Entry 9G25 (electron microscopy, 2.89 A resolution); this record covers chains 4 and D of the 14 polymer chains in the assembly.

Chain 4:
Molecule: snR30
Organism: Saccharomyces cerevisiae
Sequence (609 nucleotides; row label = number of the first residue in the row):
     1 AACCAUAGUCUCGUGCUAGUUCGGUACUAUACAGGGAAGGGAAGUCACUC
    51 GCAUACGUGUGUGUGCAUUUCUUGCUAUUGCUGCUUAGCUUCUCUAAAAC
   101 ACUGGGCUAGCGUUUUUCAACGCUCGAGAGGCAGAGUCUCAAGGAGCCUC
   151 CAAUGGGCCUCACGUAUUCAUCUAGAUGGCGCUUCGGACAACGGCAUCAC
   201 AUAAGAGAUGCAGCUCCUGACUUCUCCUCUGAUCUUCGUGAUCAGAGUUU
   251 UGAGUCGUCAGACUACGAGCAGUUUCUCUUAGUCGUUGCAUCGGGUGCUG
   301 UUGCCUUAACGAUGUGUAUAUGGGGUUCGGGGGCUGUUGCCAUGAUAUAU
   351 AUGGAUGAGACAGAAGUGGCCCCGUUGACGAGUUUAACUUAGAUUAAGUA
   401 GGACGCAUGAUCUUGAGCUCUUUUCCUAUACUUUGUCCUAUGGCCAGCUU
   451 UCUCCUUAUUACGAAGAGAUUGCGGGAUGUGGGUGCAGAGUGGGAAAAUC
   501 UGAGUUCGGUCAUCUUUGUUGUUCGUCCUACCGCAGUAUAUUCCUAAACA
   551 CUAUGAAAUGACCCUAGUUGGUCCAUGAUCAUUUGGGUAAAACCAUACUG
   601 CAGACAUCU
Not modelled in the structure: 1-4, 14-116, 152-328, 383-386, 403-526

Chain D:
Name: H/ACA ribonucleoprotein complex subunit NHP2
Organism: Saccharomyces cerevisiae
UniProtKB: P32495 (NHP2_YEAST); residues 1-156 here = UniProt positions 1-156
Chain sequence (156 residues; numbered 1 to 156; the number before each row is that of its first residue):
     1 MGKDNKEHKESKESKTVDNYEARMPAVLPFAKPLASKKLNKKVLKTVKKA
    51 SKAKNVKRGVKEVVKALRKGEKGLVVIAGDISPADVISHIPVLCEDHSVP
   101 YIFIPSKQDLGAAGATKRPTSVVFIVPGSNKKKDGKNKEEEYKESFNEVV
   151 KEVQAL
Not modelled in the structure: 1-17
Curated features (UniProtKB/Swiss-Prot):
  - mutagenesis: Val56 (V56K: No effect), Gly59 (G59E: Significant growth impairment at 30 and 37 degrees Celsius. Impaired association with H/ACA snoRNAs), Arg68 (R68A: No effect), Val76 to Ile77 (Lethal. Impaired association with H/ACA snoRNAs. Accumulation of NHP2 within the nucleolus), Asp80 (D80A: No effect)

Interface between chain 4 and chain D:
Pairs across the interface (29; chain 4 residue first):
  U554(4) with Lys65(D), salt bridge to the phosphate
  G555(4) with Lys65(D), salt bridge to the phosphate
  A557(4) with Arg58(D), hydrogen bond to the sugar
  A558(4) with Ala115(D), hydrogen bond to the sugar; Thr116(D), base contact; Lys117(D), base contact; Arg118(D), base contact
  C574(4) with Arg118(D), base contact
  A575(4) with Arg58(D), hydrogen bond to the base; Gly59(D), sugar contact; Glu62(D), base contact; Thr116(D), hydrogen bond to the base; Arg118(D), salt bridge to the phosphate; Pro119(D), sugar contact; Thr120(D), sugar contact
  U576(4) with Gly59(D), phosphate contact; Val60(D), hydrogen bond to the phosphate; Ile81(D), base contact; Ser82(D), hydrogen bond to the base; Val86(D), sugar contact; Lys107(D), hydrogen bond to the base; Pro119(D), phosphate contact; Thr120(D), phosphate contact; Ser121(D), hydrogen bond to the phosphate
  G577(4) with Arg58(D), base contact; Gly59(D), base contact; Val60(D), base contact; Lys61(D), hydrogen bond to the sugar; Glu62(D), hydrogen bond to the base
Also at the interface, not in a pair above, chain 4 (10 interface residues in all): U552, A553
Also at the interface, not in a pair above, chain D (21 interface residues in all): Arg68, Asp80, Pro83, Val122

In short:
10 residues of chain 4 and 21 residues of chain D are in contact, with 10 hydrogen bonds and 3 salt bridges.
Among the polar pairs are A575(4)-Arg58(D), A575(4)-Thr116(D) and U576(4)-Ser82(D). Curated annotation
(UniProt) lists 6 mutagenesis sites on chain D.
Here chain 4 is snR30 and chain D is H/ACA ribonucleoprotein complex subunit NHP2, both from Saccharomyces
cerevisiae. Entry 9G25 (snR30 snoRNP - State 1 - Utp23-Krr1-deltaC3) was determined by electron microscopy,
deposited together with 9G28.
